Entry 8HDD (X-ray diffraction, 3.00 A resolution); this record covers chains B and C of the 3 polymer chains in the assembly.

== Chain B ==
Protein: Glucose dehydrogenase beta subunit
From: Burkholderia cepacia
Reference sequence: Q71JE9 (Q71JE9_BURCE); numbering as in UniProt (aligned over 1-425)
Chain sequence (482 residues; numbered 1 to 482; the number before each row is that of its first residue):
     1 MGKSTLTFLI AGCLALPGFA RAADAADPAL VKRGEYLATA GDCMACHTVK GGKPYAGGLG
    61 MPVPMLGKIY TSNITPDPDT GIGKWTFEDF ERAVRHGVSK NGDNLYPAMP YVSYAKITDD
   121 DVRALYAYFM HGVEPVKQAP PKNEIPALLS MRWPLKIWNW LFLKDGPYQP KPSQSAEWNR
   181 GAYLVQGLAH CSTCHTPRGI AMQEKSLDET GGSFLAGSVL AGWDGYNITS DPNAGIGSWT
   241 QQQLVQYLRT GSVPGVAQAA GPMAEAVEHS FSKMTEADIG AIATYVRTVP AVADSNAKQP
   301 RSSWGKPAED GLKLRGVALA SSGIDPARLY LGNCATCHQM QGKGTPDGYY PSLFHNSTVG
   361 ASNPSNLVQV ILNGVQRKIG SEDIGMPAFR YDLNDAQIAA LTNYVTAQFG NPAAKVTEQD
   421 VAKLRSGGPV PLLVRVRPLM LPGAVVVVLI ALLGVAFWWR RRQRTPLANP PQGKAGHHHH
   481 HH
Unresolved in the structure: 1-304, 426-482
Sequence notes: engineered mutation Gly2 (Arg in Q71JE9), Val136 (Ala in Q71JE9); expression tag (426-482)
Glycans and other covalent adducts: heme (HEM) linked to Cys334, Cys337
Bound ions: heme Fe: His338, Met386
Small-molecule neighbours: heme (HEM): Asn333, His338, Tyr349, Tyr350, Pro351, Asn356, Thr358, Val359, Asn366, Leu367, Val370, Ile371, Val375, Arg377, Ile384, Met386, Pro387, Phe389, Leu401
From the paper describing this entry:
  - heme coordination: His338, Met386
  - binding site for heme: Cys334, Cys337, Pro351, Val359, Leu367, Val370, Ile371, Val375, Pro387, Phe389

== Chain C ==
Protein: Twin-arginine translocation pathway signal
From: Burkholderia cepacia
Reference sequence: A0A0H3KLY3 (A0A0H3KLY3_BURM1); residues 48-168 here = UniProt positions 48-168
Chain sequence (121 residues; each row starts with the number of its first residue):
    48 DNPGTAPLDT FMTLSESLTG KKGLSRVIGE RLLQALQKGS FKTADSLPQL AGALASGSLT
   108 PEQESLALTI LEAWYLGIVD NVVITYEEAL MFGVVSDTLV IRSYCPNKPG FWADKPIERQ
   168 A
Unresolved in the structure: 48-51

== Interface between chain B and chain C ==
Pairs across the interface (33; chain B residue first):
  Leu312(B) with Ser72(C); Val74(C), hydrophobic; Ile75(C), hydrophobic; Arg78(C), hydrogen bond (backbone-side chain); Glu135(C)
  Lys313(B) with Arg78(C)
  Arg315(B) with Arg78(C), hydrogen bond (backbone-side chain); Val130(C); Ile131(C); Thr132(C); Tyr133(C); Glu134(C), salt bridge
  Gly316(B) with Val130(C), hydrogen bond (backbone-backbone)
  Ala335(B) with Tyr151(C), hydrophobic
  Thr336(B) with Ser150(C), hydrogen bond (side chain-backbone); Tyr151(C); Cys152(C), hydrogen bond (backbone-side chain)
  Gln339(B) with Tyr151(C)
  Met340(B) with Glu134(C); Glu135(C); Tyr151(C)
  Gln341(B) with Glu135(C)
  Thr345(B) with Cys152(C); Pro153(C); Asn154(C), hydrogen bond (side chain-backbone)
  Pro346(B) with Thr145(C); Asn154(C)
  Asp347(B) with Asn154(C), hydrogen bond (backbone-side chain); Lys155(C)
  Tyr349(B) with Lys155(C); Pro156(C)
  Tyr350(B) with Asn154(C); Pro156(C)
Other interface residues (no listed pair), chain B (16 interface residues in all): Glu309, Leu314
Other interface residues (no listed pair), chain C (20 interface residues in all): Gln81, Ile148
From the paper, about this interface:
  - residue pairs: Arg315(B)-Glu134(C) (salt bridge), Arg315(B)-Arg78(C) (backbone contact), Thr145(C)-Pro346(B), Tyr151(C)-Thr336(B), Tyr151(C)-Gln339(B), Asn154(C)-Thr345(B), Lys155(C)-Tyr349(B)
  - interface residues, chain B: Cys334(B)

== In short ==
Chain B and chain C form an interface of 16 and 20 residues respectively; the contacts include 7 hydrogen
bonds and 1 salt bridge. Polar contacts include Arg315(B)-Glu134(C), Leu312(B)-Arg78(C) and
Arg315(B)-Arg78(C). The paper describes a salt bridge between Arg315(B) and Glu134(C); a backbone contact
between Arg315(B) and Arg78(C); contacts between Thr145(C) and Pro346(B), Tyr151(C) and Thr336(B) and
Tyr151(C) and Gln339(B) among others. The paper reports a binding site for heme at Cys334(B), Cys337(B) and
Pro351(B) among others; the interface residue Cys334(B).
Chain B is Glucose dehydrogenase beta subunit and chain C is Twin-arginine translocation pathway signal, both
from Burkholderia cepacia; the structure, Complex structure of catalytic, small, and a partial electron
transfer subunits from Burkholderia cepacia FAD glucose ..., was determined by X-ray diffraction.
